Entry 4RCB (X-ray diffraction, 1.63 A resolution); this record covers chain A.

Chain A:
Name: RNA-binding protein Hfq
Organism: Escherichia coli K-12
Reference sequence: P0A6X3 (HFQ_ECOLI); numbering as in UniProt (aligned over 5-71)
Amino-acid sequence (67 residues; each row starts with the number of its first residue):
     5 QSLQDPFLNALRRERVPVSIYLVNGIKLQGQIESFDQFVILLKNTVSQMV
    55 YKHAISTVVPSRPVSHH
Swiss-Prot annotation at these positions:
  - mutagenesis: Q8 (Q8A: No effect on Hfq condensate formation in both growing and late stationary phases), D9 (D9A: No effect on Hfq condensate formation in both growing and late stationary phases), R16 (R16A: Almost completely disrupts the ability of Hfq to form condensates in both growing and late stationary phases), R19 (R19A: Almost completely disrupts the ability of Hfq to form condensates in both growing and late stationary phases), Y25 (Y25D: Almost completely disrupts the ability of Hfq to form condensates in both growing and late stationary phases), K31 (K31A: Almost completely disrupts the ability of Hfq to form condensates in both growing and late stationary phases)

Summary:
From UniProt: 6 mutagenesis sites.
Chain A is RNA-binding protein Hfq (Escherichia coli K-12); the structure, Crystal structure of E Coli Hfq,
was determined by X-ray diffraction together with 4RCC from the same study.
